PDB entry 5HCE | X-ray diffraction, 3.12 A resolution | chains A and D of the 4 polymer chains in the assembly

# Chain A
Name: Complement C5
Organism: Homo sapiens
UniProt: P01031 (CO5_HUMAN); numbering as in UniProt (aligned over 679-1676)
Chain sequence (998 residues; numbered 679 to 1676; the number before each row is that of its first residue):
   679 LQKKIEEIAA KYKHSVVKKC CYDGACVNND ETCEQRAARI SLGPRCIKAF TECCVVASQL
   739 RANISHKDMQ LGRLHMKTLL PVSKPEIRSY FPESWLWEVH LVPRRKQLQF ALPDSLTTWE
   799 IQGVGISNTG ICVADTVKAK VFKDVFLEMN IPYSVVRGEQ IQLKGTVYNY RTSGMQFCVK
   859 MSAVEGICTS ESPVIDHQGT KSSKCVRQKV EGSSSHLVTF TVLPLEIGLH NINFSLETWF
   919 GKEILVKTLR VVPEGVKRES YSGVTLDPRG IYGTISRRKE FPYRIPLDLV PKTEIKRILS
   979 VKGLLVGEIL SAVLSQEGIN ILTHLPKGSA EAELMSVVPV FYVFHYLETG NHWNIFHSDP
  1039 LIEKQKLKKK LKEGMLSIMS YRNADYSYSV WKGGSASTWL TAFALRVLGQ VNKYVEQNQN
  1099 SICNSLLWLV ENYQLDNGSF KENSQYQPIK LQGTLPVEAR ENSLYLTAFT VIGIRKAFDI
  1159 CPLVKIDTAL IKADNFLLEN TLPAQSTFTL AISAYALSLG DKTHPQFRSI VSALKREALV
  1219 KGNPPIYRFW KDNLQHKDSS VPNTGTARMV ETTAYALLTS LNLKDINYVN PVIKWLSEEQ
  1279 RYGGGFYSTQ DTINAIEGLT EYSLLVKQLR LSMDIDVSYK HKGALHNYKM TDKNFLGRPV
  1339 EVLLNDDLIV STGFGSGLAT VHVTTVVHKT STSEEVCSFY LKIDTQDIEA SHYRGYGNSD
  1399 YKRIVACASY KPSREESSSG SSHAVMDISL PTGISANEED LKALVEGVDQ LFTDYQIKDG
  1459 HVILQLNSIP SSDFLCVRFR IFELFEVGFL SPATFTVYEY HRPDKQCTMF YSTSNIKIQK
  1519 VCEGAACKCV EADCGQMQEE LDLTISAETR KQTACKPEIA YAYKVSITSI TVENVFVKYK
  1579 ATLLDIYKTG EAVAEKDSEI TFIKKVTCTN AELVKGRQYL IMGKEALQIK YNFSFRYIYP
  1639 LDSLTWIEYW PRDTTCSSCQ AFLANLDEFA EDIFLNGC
Disordered / not traced: 874-878, 1389-1399
Disulfides: Cys698-Cys724, Cys699-Cys731, Cys711-Cys732, Cys856-Cys883, Cys866-Cys1527, Cys1101-Cys1159, Cys1375-Cys1505, Cys1405-Cys1474, Cys1520-Cys1525, Cys1532-Cys1606, Cys1553-Cys1676, Cys1654-Cys1657
Covalent attachments: cysteine (CYS) linked to Cys704; N-acetylglucosamine (NAG) linked to Asn911
Ligand contacts: cysteine (CYS): Tyr700, Arg751, Lys755, Ala1441
From the paper describing this entry:
  - conformationally variable residues: Arg751

# Chain D
Name: Rhipicephalus appendiculatus RaCI1
Organism: Rhipicephalus appendiculatus
Chain sequence (81 residues; numbered -1 to 79; the number before each row is that of its first residue; numbers below 1 keep their minus sign (Gly-1 is residue -1)):
    -1 GPMEEVKTTP IPNHQCVNAT CERKLDALGN AVITKCPQGC LCVVRGASNI VPANGTCFQL
    59 ATTKPPMAPG DNKDNKEEES N
Disordered / not traced: -1 to 12, 60-79
Disulfides: Cys14-Cys38, Cys19-Cys40, Cys34-Cys55

# How chain A and chain D interact
Residue-residue contacts (19):
  Tyr1064(A) - Gly44(D)  hydrogen bond (side chain-backbone)
  Tyr1064(A) - Ala45(D)
  Tyr1064(A) - Ser46(D)  hydrogen bond (side chain-backbone)
  Gln1097(A) - Leu39(D)
  Asn1098(A) - Arg21(D)
  Asn1098(A) - Val42(D)  hydrogen bond (side chain-backbone)
  Cys1101(A) - Val41(D)  hydrophobic
  Asn1102(A) - Val42(D)
  Asn1102(A) - Arg43(D)
  Asn1102(A) - Gly44(D)
  Leu1105(A) - Arg43(D)
  Glu1109(A) - Arg43(D)  salt bridge
  Pro1160(A) - Leu58(D)
  Leu1161(A) - Phe56(D)  hydrophobic
  Leu1161(A) - Gln57(D)
  Leu1161(A) - Leu58(D)
  Val1162(A) - Gln57(D)  hydrogen bond (backbone-backbone)
  Val1162(A) - Leu58(D)
  Val1162(A) - Ala59(D)
Interface residues without a listed pair, chain A (11 interface residues in all): Lys1163

# Summary
Chain A and chain D form an interface of 11 and 12 residues respectively; the contacts include 4 hydrogen
bonds and 1 salt bridge. Polar contacts include Glu1109(A)-Arg43(D), Tyr1064(A)-Gly44(D) and
Tyr1064(A)-Ser46(D). Bound to chain A: cysteine. Covalently linked N-acetylglucosamine: at Asn911(A). The
paper reports conformational variability at Arg751(A).
Chain A is Complement C5 (Homo sapiens) and chain D is Rhipicephalus appendiculatus RaCI1 (Rhipicephalus
appendiculatus); the structure, Ternary complex of human Complement C5 with Ornithodoros moubata OmCI and
Rhipicephalus appendiculatus RaCI1, was determined by X-ray diffraction (same publication as 5HCC and 5HCD).
